9U4W - chains B and S of the 6 polymer chains in the assembly; structure by electron microscopy, 3.18 A resolution.

Chain B:
Name: Guanine nucleotide-binding protein G(I)/G(S)/G(T) subunit beta-1
From: Homo sapiens
UniProt: P62873 (GBB1_HUMAN); residues 7-345 here correspond to UniProt positions 2-340 (UniProt number = residue number - 5)
Chain sequence (344 residues; numbered 2 to 345; the number before each row is that of its first residue):
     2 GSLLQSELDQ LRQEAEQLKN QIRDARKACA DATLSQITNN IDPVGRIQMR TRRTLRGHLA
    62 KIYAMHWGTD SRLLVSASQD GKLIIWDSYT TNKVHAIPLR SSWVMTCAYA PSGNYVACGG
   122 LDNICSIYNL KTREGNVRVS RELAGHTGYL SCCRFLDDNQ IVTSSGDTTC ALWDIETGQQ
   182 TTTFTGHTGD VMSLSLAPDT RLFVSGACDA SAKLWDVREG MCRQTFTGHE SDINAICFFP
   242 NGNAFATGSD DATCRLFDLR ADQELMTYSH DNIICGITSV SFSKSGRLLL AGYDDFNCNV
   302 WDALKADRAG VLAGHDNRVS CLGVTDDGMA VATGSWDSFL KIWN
Unresolved in the structure: 2-7
Differences from the reference sequence: expression tag (2-6)
Curated features (UniProtKB/Swiss-Prot):
  - modified residue: Ser7 (N-acetylserine), His271 (Phosphohistidine)

Chain S:
Name: scFv16
From: Homo sapiens
Notes: antibody fragment or engineered binder
Chain sequence (285 residues; numbered -37 to 247; the number before each row is that of its first residue; numbers below 1 keep their minus sign (Met-37 is residue -37)):
   -37 MLLVNQSHQG FNKEHTSKMV SAIVLYVLLA AAAHSAFAVQ LVESGGGLVQ PGGSRKLSCS
    23 ASGFAFSSFG MHWVRQAPEK GLEWVAYISS GSGTIYYADT VKGRFTISRD DPKNTLFLQM
    83 TSLRSEDTAM YYCVRSIYYY GSSPFDFWGQ GTTLTVSAGG GGSGGGGSGG GGSADIVMTQ
   143 ATSSVPVTPG ESVSISCRSS KSLLHSNGNT YLYWFLQRPG QSPQLLIYRM SNLASGVPDR
   203 FSGSGSGTAF TLTISRLEAE DVGVYYCMQH LEYPLTFGAG TKLEL
Unresolved in the structure: -37 to 0, 120-134

How chain B and chain S interact:
Contacting residue pairs - 13 pairs, chain B then chain S:
  Asp71(B) - Tyr102(S)
  Arg73(B) - Tyr102(S)
  Leu74(B) - Tyr102(S)  hydrophobic
  Asp88(B) - Tyr102(S)
  Val95(B) - Tyr101(S)  hydrophobic
  Arg134(B) - Val1(S)
  Arg134(B) - Arg97(S)  hydrogen bond (backbone-side chain)
  Arg134(B) - Phe109(S)
  Glu135(B) - Gly25(S)
  Glu135(B) - Phe26(S)
  Glu135(B) - Ala27(S)  hydrogen bond (backbone-backbone)
  Gly136(B) - Ala27(S)
  Gly136(B) - Phe31(S)
Interface residues without a listed pair, chain B (11 interface residues in all): His96, Lys132, Asn137
Interface residues without a listed pair, chain S (11 interface residues in all): Ser30, Gly103

In short:
Chain B and chain S each contribute 11 residues to their interface, with 2 hydrogen bonds. Polar contacts
include Arg134(B)-Arg97(S) and Glu135(B)-Ala27(S).
Here chain B is Guanine nucleotide-binding protein G(I)/G(S)/G(T) subunit beta-1 and chain S is scFv16, both
from Homo sapiens. Entry 9U4W (cryo-EM structure of pig GnRHR bound with mammal GnRH) was determined by
electron microscopy (same publication as 9U4Y).
